PDB entry 2GQR | X-ray diffraction, 2.00 A resolution | chains A and B

Chain A (and B):
Protein: Phosphoribosylaminoimidazole-succinocarboxamide synthase
Organism: Escherichia coli
Notes: EC 6.3.2.6; chain B of this document is another copy of the same molecule, construct and numbering; everything in this record applies to it too
Reference sequence: P0A7D7 (PUR7_ECOLI); residues 1-237 here = UniProt positions 1-237
Amino-acid sequence (237 residues; each row starts with the number of its first residue):
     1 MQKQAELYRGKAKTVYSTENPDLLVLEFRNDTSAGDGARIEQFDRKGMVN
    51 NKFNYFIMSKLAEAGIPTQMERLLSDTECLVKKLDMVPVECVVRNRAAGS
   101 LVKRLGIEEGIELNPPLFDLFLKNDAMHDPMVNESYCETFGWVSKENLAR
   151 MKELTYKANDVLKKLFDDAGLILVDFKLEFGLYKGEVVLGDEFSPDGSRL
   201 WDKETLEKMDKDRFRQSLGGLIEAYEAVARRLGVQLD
Differences from the reference sequence: modified residue (1, 48, 58, 70, 86, 127, 131, 151, 209)
Modified positions: Mse1, Mse48, Mse58, Mse70, Mse86, Mse127, Mse131, Mse151, Mse209 (selenomethionine; parent Met)
Residues lining bound ligands: ADP (adenosine-5'-diphosphate): Tyr8, Gly10, Lys11, Ala12, Lys13, Val15, Leu24, Leu26, Gln69, Val81, Lys82, Lys83, Leu84, Mse86, Lys123, Glu179, Gly190, Asp191

Chain A / chain B interface:
Pairs across the interface - 56 pairs, chain A then chain B:
  Leu101(A) with Tyr136(B)
  Lys103(A) with Mse127(B)
  Arg104(A) with Mse127(B); Pro130(B); Mse131(B); Tyr136(B), hydrogen bond
  Leu105(A) with Mse127(B); Pro130(B), hydrophobic; Tyr136(B), hydrophobic; Phe140(B), hydrophobic
  Gly106(A) with Mse127(B)
  Ile107(A) with Phe140(B), hydrophobic
  Leu113(A) with Phe140(B), hydrophobic
  Asn114(A) with Thr139(B)
  Pro115(A) with Glu138(B); Thr139(B), hydrogen bond (backbone-side chain)
  Pro116(A) with Thr139(B)
  Leu117(A) with Ser135(B); Tyr136(B), hydrophobic; Thr139(B); Phe140(B), hydrophobic
  Phe118(A) with Asn133(B), hydrogen bond (backbone-side chain); Ser135(B), hydrogen bond (backbone-side chain)
  Asp119(A) with Asn133(B); Tyr136(B), hydrogen bond
  Mse127(A) with Lys103(B); Arg104(B); Leu105(B); Gly106(B)
  Pro130(A) with Arg104(B); Leu105(B), hydrophobic
  Mse131(A) with Arg104(B); Mse131(B); Val132(B); Asn133(B)
  Val132(A) with Mse131(B)
  Asn133(A) with Phe118(B), hydrogen bond (side chain-backbone); Asp119(B), hydrogen bond; Mse131(B)
  Ser135(A) with Leu117(B); Phe118(B), hydrogen bond (side chain-backbone)
  Tyr136(A) with Leu101(B); Arg104(B), hydrogen bond; Leu105(B), hydrophobic; Leu117(B), hydrophobic; Asp119(B), hydrogen bond
  Glu138(A) with Pro115(B)
  Thr139(A) with Leu113(B); Asn114(B); Pro115(B), hydrogen bond (side chain-backbone); Pro116(B); Leu117(B)
  Phe140(A) with Leu105(B), hydrophobic; Ile107(B), hydrophobic; Leu113(B), hydrophobic; Leu117(B), hydrophobic
Also at the interface, not in a pair above, chain A (25 interface residues in all): Val102, Leu122
Also at the interface, not in a pair above, chain B (24 interface residues in all): Leu122

Overview:
25 residues of chain A face 24 of chain B across their interface, with 11 hydrogen bonds. Among the polar
pairs are Arg104(A)-Tyr136(B), Pro115(A)-Thr139(B) and Phe118(A)-Asn133(B). Bound to chain A: ADP.
Both chains are Phosphoribosylaminoimidazole-succinocarboxamide synthase (Escherichia coli). Entry 2GQR
(SAICAR Synthetase Complexed with ADP-Mg2+) was determined by X-ray diffraction, deposited together with 2GQS.
